Entry 7PY0 (electron microscopy, 4.50 A resolution (low resolution: residue-level contacts below are approximate; hydrogen-bond / salt-bridge calls are withheld)); this record covers chains D and E of the 9 polymer chains in the assembly.

# Chain D
Protein: DNA-directed RNA polymerase subunit beta'
Source organism: Escherichia coli
Notes: EC 2.7.7.6
UniProtKB: P0A8T8 (RPOC_ECO57); residues 1-1407 here = UniProt positions 1-1407
Sequence (1407 residues; numbered 1 to 1407; the number before each row is that of its first residue):
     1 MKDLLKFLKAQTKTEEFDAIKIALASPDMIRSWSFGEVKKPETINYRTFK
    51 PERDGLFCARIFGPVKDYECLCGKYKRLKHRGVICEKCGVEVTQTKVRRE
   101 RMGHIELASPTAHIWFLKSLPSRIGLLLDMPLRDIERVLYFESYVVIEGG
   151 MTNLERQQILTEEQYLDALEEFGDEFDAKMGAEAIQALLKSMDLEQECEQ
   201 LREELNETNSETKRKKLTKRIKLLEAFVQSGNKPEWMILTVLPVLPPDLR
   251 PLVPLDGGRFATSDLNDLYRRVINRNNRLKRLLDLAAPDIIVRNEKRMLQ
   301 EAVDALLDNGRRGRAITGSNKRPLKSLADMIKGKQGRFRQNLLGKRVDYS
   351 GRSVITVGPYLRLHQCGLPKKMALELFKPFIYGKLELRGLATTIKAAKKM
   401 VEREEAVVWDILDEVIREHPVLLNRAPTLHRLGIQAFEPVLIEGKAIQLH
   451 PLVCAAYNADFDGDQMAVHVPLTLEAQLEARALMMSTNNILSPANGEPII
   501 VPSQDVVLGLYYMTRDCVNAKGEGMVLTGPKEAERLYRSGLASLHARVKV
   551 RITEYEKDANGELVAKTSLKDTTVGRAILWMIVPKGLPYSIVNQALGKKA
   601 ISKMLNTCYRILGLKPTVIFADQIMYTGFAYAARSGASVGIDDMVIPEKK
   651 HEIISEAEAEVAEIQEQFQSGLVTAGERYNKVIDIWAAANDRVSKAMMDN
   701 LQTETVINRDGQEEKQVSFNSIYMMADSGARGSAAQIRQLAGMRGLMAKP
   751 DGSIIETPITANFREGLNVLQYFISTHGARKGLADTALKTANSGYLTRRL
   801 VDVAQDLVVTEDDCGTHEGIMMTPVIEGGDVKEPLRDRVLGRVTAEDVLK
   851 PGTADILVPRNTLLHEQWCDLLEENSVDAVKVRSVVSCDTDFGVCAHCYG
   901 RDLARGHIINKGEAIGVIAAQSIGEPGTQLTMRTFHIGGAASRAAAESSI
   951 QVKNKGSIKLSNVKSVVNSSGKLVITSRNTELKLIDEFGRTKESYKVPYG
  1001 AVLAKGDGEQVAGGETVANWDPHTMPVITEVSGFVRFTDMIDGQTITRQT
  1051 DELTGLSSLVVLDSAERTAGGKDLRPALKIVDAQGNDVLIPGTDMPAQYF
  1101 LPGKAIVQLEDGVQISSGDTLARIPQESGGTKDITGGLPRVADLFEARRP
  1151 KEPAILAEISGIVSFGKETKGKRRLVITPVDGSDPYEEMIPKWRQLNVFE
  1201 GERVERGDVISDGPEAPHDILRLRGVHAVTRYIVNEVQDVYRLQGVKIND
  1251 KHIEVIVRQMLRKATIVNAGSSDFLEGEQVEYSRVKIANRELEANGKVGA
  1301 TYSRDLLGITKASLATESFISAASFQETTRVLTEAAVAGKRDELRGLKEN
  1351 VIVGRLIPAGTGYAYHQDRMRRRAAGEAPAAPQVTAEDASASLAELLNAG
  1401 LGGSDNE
Disordered / not traced: 1-15, 934-947, 1127-1135, 1374-1407
Ion coordination: Zn2+ site 1: C70, C72; Mg2+: D462, D464 (shared with 1 residue of chain R); Zn2+ site 2: C814, C888, C895, C898
Swiss-Prot annotation at these positions:
  - binding site (Zn(2+)): C70, C72, C85, C88, C814, C888, C895, C898
  - binding site (Mg(2+)): D460, D462, D464
  - modified residue: K972 (N6-acetyllysine)

# Chain E
Protein: DNA-directed RNA polymerase subunit omega
Source organism: Escherichia coli
Notes: EC 2.7.7.6
UniProtKB: P0A800 (RPOZ_ECOLI); numbering as in UniProt (aligned over 1-91)
Sequence (91 residues; row label = number of the first residue in the row):
     1 MARVTVQDAVEKIGNRFDLVLVAARRARQMQVGGKDPLVPEENDKTTVIA
    51 LREIEEGLINNQILDVRERQEQQEQEAAELQAVTAIAEGRR
Disordered / not traced: 1, 75-91

# Chain D / chain E interface
Contacting residue pairs (33; chain D residue first):
  H364(D) with V4(E)
  V415(D) with K45(E)
  R417(D) with N43(E)
  E418(D) with D44(E); K45(E)
  H419(D) with K45(E)
  T473(D) with R28(E)
  L474(D) with T46(E); T47(E)
  E475(D) with A24(E); R28(E)
  L478(D) with V20(E); A24(E); T47(E)
  E479(D) with V20(E)
  R481(D) with R3(E); L51(E)
  A482(D) with V6(E); V20(E)
  T487(D) with V4(E); T5(E)
  N488(D) with V6(E); R16(E)
  L614(D) with Q7(E)
  K615(D) with R3(E); T5(E); Q7(E)
  R905(D) with R16(E)
  N910(D) with N15(E)
  E913(D) with F17(E)
  G1360(D) with F17(E)
  T1361(D) with F17(E); L21(E)
Interface residues without a listed pair, chain E (20 interface residues in all): A2, A23

# In short
21 residues of chain D and 20 residues of chain E are in contact. D462(D) and D464(D) coordinate Mg2+. The
Zn2+ site 1 is built by C70(D) and C72(D). UniProt lists 8 Zn2+-binding residues and 3 Mg2+-binding residues
on chain D.
Chain D is DNA-directed RNA polymerase subunit beta' and chain E is DNA-directed RNA polymerase subunit omega,
both from Escherichia coli; the structure, CryoEM structure of E.coli RNA polymerase elongation complex bound
to NusG (NusG-EC in more-swiveled conformation), was determined by electron microscopy together with 7PY1,
7PY3, 7PY5, 7PY6, 7PY7, 7PY8 and 4 further entries from the same study.
